8GFR - chain A; structure by X-ray diffraction, 2.00 A resolution.

[Chain A]
Protein: 3C-like proteinase nsp5
From: Severe acute respiratory syndrome coronavirus 2
Reference sequence: P0DTD1 (R1AB_SARS2); residues 1-304 here correspond to UniProt positions 3264-3567 (UniProt number = residue number + 3263)
Sequence (304 residues; numbered 1 to 304; the number before each row is that of its first residue):
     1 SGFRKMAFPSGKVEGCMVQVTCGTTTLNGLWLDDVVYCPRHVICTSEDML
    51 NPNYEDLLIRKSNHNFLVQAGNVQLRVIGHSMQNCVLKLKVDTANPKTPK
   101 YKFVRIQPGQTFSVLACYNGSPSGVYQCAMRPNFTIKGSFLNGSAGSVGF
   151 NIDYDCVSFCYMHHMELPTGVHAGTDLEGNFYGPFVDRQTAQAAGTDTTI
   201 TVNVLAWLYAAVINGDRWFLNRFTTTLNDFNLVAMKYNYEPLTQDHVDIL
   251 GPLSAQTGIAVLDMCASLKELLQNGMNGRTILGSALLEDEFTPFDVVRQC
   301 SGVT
Disordered / not traced: 303-304
Construct notes: engineered mutation Ala145 (Cys3408 in P0DTD1)
Ligand contacts: ZGO ((1R,2S,5S)-N-{(1S)-1-cyano-2-[(3S)-2-oxopyrrolidin-3-yl]ethyl}-6,6-dimethyl-3-[3-methyl-N-({1-[(2-methylpropane-2-sulfonyl)methyl]cyclohexyl}carbamoyl)-L-valyl]-3-azabicyclo[3.1.0]hexane-2-carboxamide): Ser1, His41, Met49, Tyr54, Phe140, Leu141, Asn142, Gly143, Ser144, Ala145, His163, His164, Met165, Glu166, Leu167, Pro168, His172, Val186, Asp187, Arg188, Gln189, Thr190, Ala191, Gln192
Swiss-Prot annotation at these positions:
  - active site: His41 (For 3CL-PRO activity)
  - cross-link (Glycyl lysine isopeptide (Lys-Gly)): Lys5 (interchain with G-Cter in ubiquitin), Lys90 (interchain with G-Cter in ubiquitin)
What the authors report for this chain:
  - catalytic residues: His41 (citing earlier work)
  - mutagenesis - C145A (Tm change 6.8 degC): increased stability

[In short]
Bound to chain A: compound ZGO. Curated annotation (UniProt) lists active-site residue His41. The paper
reports the catalytic residue His41; C145A increases stability.
Chain A is 3C-like proteinase nsp5 (Severe acute respiratory syndrome coronavirus 2); the structure, Room
temperature X-ray structure of truncated SARS-CoV-2 main protease C145A mutant, residues 1-304, in complex
with ..., was determined by X-ray diffraction (same publication as 8GFK, 8GFN, 8GFO and 8GFU).
